6KKH - chains C and E of the 6 polymer chains in the assembly; structure by X-ray diffraction, 2.64 A resolution.

== Chain C (and E) ==
Protein: HpcH/HpaI aldolase
Source organism: Roseiflexus castenholzii (strain DSM 13941 / HLO8)
Notes: chain E of this document is another copy of the same molecule, construct and numbering; everything in this record applies to it too
UniProtKB: A7NHT0 (A7NHT0_ROSCS); numbering as in UniProt (aligned over 1-347)
Chain sequence (347 residues; row label = number of the first residue in the row):
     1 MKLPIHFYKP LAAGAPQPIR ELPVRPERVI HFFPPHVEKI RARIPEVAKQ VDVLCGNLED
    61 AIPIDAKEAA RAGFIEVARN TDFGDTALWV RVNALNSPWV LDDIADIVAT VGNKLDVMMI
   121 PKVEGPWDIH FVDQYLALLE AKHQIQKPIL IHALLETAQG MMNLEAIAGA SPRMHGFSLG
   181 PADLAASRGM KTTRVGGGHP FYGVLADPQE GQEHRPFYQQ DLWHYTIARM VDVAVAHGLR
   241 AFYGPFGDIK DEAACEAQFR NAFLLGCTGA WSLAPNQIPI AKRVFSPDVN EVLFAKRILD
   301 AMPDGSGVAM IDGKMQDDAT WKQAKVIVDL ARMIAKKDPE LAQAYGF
Not modelled in the structure: 211-214 (chain E: fully traced)
Residues lining bound ligands: oxalate ion (OXL): Glu59, Asp60, Arg91, Lys122, Leu154, Glu156, Gly180, Pro181, Ala182, Asp183, Pro245, Trp271

== How chain C and chain E interact ==
Contacting residue pairs - 21 pairs, chain C then chain E:
  Leu3(C) - Ala236(E)
  Leu3(C) - His237(E)
  Pro4(C) - Phe7(E)  hydrophobic
  Pro4(C) - Tyr8(E)  hydrogen bond (backbone-side chain)
  Ile5(C) - Tyr8(E)  hydrogen bond (backbone-side chain)
  Ile5(C) - Arg20(E)
  His6(C) - Ala236(E)  hydrogen bond (side chain-backbone)
  Phe7(C) - Pro4(E)  hydrophobic
  Tyr8(C) - Pro4(E)
  Tyr8(C) - Ile5(E)  hydrogen bond (side chain-backbone)
  Pro10(C) - Asp318(E)
  Ala13(C) - Val308(E)  hydrophobic
  Ala13(C) - Asp318(E)
  Arg20(C) - Tyr8(E)
  Arg20(C) - Arg20(E)
  Ala236(C) - Leu3(E)
  Ala236(C) - His6(E)  hydrogen bond (backbone-side chain)
  His237(C) - Leu3(E)
  His237(C) - Ile5(E)
  Gly238(C) - Ile5(E)
  Val308(C) - Ala13(E)  hydrophobic
Other interface residues (no listed pair), chain C (15 interface residues in all): Lys9, Asp318
Other interface residues (no listed pair), chain E (16 interface residues in all): Gly14, Gly307, Asp317, Lys322

== In short ==
The interface between chain C and chain E involves 15 residues on one side and 16 on the other, with 5
hydrogen bonds. Polar contacts include Pro4(C)-Tyr8(E), Ile5(C)-Tyr8(E) and His6(C)-Ala236(E). Ligands of
chain C: oxalate ion.
Chain C and chain E are both HpcH/HpaI aldolase (Roseiflexus castenholzii (strain DSM 13941 / HLO8)); the
structure, Crystal structure of the oxalate bound malyl-CoA lyase from Roseiflexus castenholzii, was
determined by X-ray diffraction (same publication as 6KIN).
